PDB entry 5F3H | X-ray diffraction, 2.70 A resolution | chains I and J of the 6 polymer chains in the assembly

# Chain I (and J)
Protein: Growth/differentiation factor 8
Organism: Homo sapiens
Notes: chain J of this document is another copy of the same molecule, construct and numbering; everything in this record applies to it too
UniProt: O14793 (GDF8_HUMAN); residues 2-109 here correspond to UniProt positions 268-375 (UniProt number = residue number + 266)
Amino-acid sequence (108 residues; numbered 2 to 109; the number before each row is that of its first residue):
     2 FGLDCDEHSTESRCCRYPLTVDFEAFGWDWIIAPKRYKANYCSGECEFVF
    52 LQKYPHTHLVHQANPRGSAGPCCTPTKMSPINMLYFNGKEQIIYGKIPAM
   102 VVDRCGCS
Not modelled in the structure: 9-12
Cystine bridges: Cys6-Cys16, Cys15-Cys74, Cys43-Cys106, Cys47-Cys108

# How chain I and chain J interact
Inter-chain disulfides: Cys73(I)-Cys73(J)
Pairs across the interface - 85 pairs, chain I then chain J:
  Leu20(I) with Leu60(J), hydrophobic; Ala64(J), hydrophobic
  Val22(I) with Pro56(J), hydrophobic; His57(J); Leu60(J), hydrophobic
  Phe24(I) with Gln53(J); Pro56(J), hydrophobic
  Phe27(I) with Pro56(J), hydrophobic; His59(J)
  Trp29(I) with Leu52(J); Gln53(J); Tyr55(J), hydrophobic; Pro56(J)
  Trp31(I) with Gln53(J)
  Tyr38(I) with His57(J)
  Ala40(I) with His57(J)
  Asn41(I) with His57(J), hydrogen bond (backbone-side chain)
  Tyr42(I) with Val61(J), hydrophobic; Ala64(J); Asn65(J); Gly68(J); Ser69(J)
  Cys43(I) with Arg67(J); Gly68(J); Ser69(J), hydrogen bond (backbone-backbone)
  Ser44(I) with Asn65(J), hydrogen bond; Arg67(J); Gly68(J), hydrogen bond (side chain-backbone)
  Leu52(I) with Trp29(J), hydrophobic; Trp31(J), hydrophobic
  Gln53(I) with Trp31(J); Tyr86(J); Ile98(J); Met101(J)
  Tyr55(I) with Trp29(J), hydrophobic
  Pro56(I) with Val22(J), hydrophobic; Phe24(J), hydrophobic; Phe27(J), hydrophobic; Trp29(J), hydrophobic
  His57(I) with Val22(J); Tyr38(J); Ala40(J); Asn41(J), hydrogen bond (side chain-backbone); Met101(J)
  His59(I) with Phe27(J)
  Leu60(I) with Leu20(J), hydrophobic; Val22(J), hydrophobic
  Val61(I) with Tyr42(J), hydrophobic
  Ala64(I) with Leu20(J), hydrophobic
  Asn65(I) with Tyr42(J); Ser44(J), hydrogen bond
  Arg67(I) with Cys43(J)
  Gly68(I) with Tyr42(J); Cys43(J)
  Ser69(I) with Tyr42(J); Cys43(J), hydrogen bond (backbone-backbone); Cys74(J); Thr75(J); Pro76(J)
  Ala70(I) with Met79(J); Val103(J)
  Gly71(I) with Thr75(J), hydrogen bond (backbone-side chain); Pro76(J)
  Cys73(I) with Cys73(J), disulfide; Thr75(J)
  Cys74(I) with Ser69(J)
  Thr75(I) with Ser69(J); Gly71(J), hydrogen bond (side chain-backbone); Pro72(J); Cys73(J); Ser109(J), hydrogen bond
  Pro76(I) with Ser69(J); Gly71(J)
  Met79(I) with Ala70(J)
  Met84(I) with Gln53(J)
  Tyr86(I) with Gln53(J)
  Ile98(I) with Phe51(J), hydrophobic; Gln53(J)
  Pro99(I) with Phe51(J)
  Ala100(I) with Lys54(J), hydrogen bond (backbone-side chain)
  Met101(I) with Gln53(J); Lys54(J); His57(J)
  Val103(I) with Ala70(J)
  Ser109(I) with Thr75(J), hydrogen bond
Also at the interface, not in a pair above, chain I (45 interface residues in all): Tyr18, Asp23, Ile32, Lys54, Pro72
Also at the interface, not in a pair above, chain J (42 interface residues in all): Ile32, Met84

# Summary
45 residues of chain I face 42 of chain J across their interface, with 1 disulfide bond and 12 hydrogen bonds.
Among the polar pairs are Asn41(I)-His57(J), Ser44(I)-Asn65(J) and Ser44(I)-Gly68(J).
Both chains are Growth/differentiation factor 8 (Homo sapiens). Entry 5F3H (Structure of myostatin in complex
with humanized RK35 antibody) was determined by X-ray diffraction.
